PDB entry 1JPU | X-ray diffraction, 1.80 A resolution | chain A

== Chain A ==
Molecule: glycerol dehydrogenase
Source organism: Geobacillus stearothermophilus
Notes: EC 1.1.1.6
Reference sequence: P32816 (GLDA_BACST); numbering as in UniProt (aligned over 1-370)
Sequence (370 residues; each row starts with the number of its first residue):
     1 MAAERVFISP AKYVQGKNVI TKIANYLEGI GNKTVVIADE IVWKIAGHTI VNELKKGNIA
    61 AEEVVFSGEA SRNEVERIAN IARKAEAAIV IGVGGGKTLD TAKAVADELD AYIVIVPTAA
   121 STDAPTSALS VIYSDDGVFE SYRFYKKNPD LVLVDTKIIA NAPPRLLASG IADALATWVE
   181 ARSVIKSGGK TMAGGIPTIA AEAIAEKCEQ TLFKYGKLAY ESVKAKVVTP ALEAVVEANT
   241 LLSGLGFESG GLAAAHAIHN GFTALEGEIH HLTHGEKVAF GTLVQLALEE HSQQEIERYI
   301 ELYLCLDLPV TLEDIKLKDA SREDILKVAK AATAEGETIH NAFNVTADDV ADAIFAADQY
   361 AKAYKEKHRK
Not modelled in the structure: 1-2, 132-136, 369-370
Construct notes: engineered mutation C305 (Ser in P32816)
Metal / ion sites: Zn2+ site 1: D173, H256, H274; Zn2+ site 2: E268, H271
Reported in the primary citation:
  - conformationally variable residues (order/disorder transition): I132 to V138
  - mutagenesis - S305C: unchanged catalytic activity

== Overview ==
D173, H256 and H274 form the Zn2+ site 1. The Zn2+ site 2 is built by E268 and H271. The paper reports that
S305C leaves catalytic activity unchanged; conformational variability at I132.
Chain A is glycerol dehydrogenase (Geobacillus stearothermophilus); the structure, Crystal Structure of
Bacillus Stearothermophilus Glycerol Dehydrogenase, was determined by X-ray diffraction together with 1JQA
from the same study.
